Entry 5NC5 (X-ray diffraction, 3.20 A resolution); this record covers chains C and F of the 8 polymer chains in the assembly.

== Chain C ==
Name: Multidrug efflux pump subunit AcrB
Source organism: Escherichia coli K-12
UniProt: P31224 (ACRB_ECOLI); residue numbers follow UniProt; this construct covers 1-1049
Sequence (1049 residues; numbered 1 to 1049; the number before each row is that of its first residue):
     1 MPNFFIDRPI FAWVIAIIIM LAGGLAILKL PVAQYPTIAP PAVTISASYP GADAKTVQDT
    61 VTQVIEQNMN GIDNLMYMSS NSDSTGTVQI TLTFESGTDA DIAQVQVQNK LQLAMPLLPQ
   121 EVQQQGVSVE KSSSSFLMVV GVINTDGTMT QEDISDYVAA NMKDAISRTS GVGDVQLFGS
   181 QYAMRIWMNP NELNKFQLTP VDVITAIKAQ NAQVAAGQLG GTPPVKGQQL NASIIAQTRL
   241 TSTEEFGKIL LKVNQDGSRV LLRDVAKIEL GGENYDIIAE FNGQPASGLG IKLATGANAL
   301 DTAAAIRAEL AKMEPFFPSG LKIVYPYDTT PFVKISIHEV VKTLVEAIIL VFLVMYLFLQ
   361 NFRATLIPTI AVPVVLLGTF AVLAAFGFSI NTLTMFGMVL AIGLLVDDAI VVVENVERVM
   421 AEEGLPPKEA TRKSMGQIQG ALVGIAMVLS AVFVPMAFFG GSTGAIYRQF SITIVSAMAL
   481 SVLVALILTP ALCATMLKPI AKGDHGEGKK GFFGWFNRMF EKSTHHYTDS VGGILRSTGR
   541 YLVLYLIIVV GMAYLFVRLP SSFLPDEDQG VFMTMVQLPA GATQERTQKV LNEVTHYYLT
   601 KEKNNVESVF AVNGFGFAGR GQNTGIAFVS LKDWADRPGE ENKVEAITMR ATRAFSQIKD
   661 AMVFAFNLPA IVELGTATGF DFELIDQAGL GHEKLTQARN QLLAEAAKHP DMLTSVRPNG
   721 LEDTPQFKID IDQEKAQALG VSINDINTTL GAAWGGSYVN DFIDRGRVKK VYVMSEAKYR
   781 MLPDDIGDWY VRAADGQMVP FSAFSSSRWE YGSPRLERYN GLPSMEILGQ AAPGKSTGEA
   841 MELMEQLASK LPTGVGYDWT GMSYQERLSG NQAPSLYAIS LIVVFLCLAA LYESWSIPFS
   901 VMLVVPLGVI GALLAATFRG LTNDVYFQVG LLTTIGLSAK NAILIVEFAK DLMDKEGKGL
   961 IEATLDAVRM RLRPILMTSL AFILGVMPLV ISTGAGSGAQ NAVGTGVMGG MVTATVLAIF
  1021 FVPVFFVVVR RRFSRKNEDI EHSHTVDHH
Not modelled in the structure: 1034-1049
Swiss-Prot annotation at these positions:
  - mutagenesis: His526 (H526Y: Partially restores chloramphenicol resistance to an AcrZ G30R mutant)

== Chain F ==
Name: Multidrug efflux pump accessory protein AcrZ
Source organism: Escherichia coli O157:H7
UniProt: P0AAX1 (ACRZ_ECO57); numbering as in UniProt (aligned over 1-49)
Sequence (49 residues; row label = number of the first residue in the row):
     1 MLELLKSLVF AVIMVPVVMA IILGLIYGLG EVFNIFSGVG KKDQPGQNH
Not modelled in the structure: 38-49

== Interface between chain C and chain F ==
Pairs across the interface (39):
  Lys342(C) - Glu3(F)
  Lys342(C) - Leu4(F)
  Lys342(C) - Ser7(F)
  Glu346(C) - Ser7(F)
  Glu346(C) - Ala11(F)
  Leu350(C) - Ala11(F)  hydrophobic
  Leu350(C) - Val15(F)  hydrophobic
  Leu353(C) - Val12(F)  hydrophobic
  Leu353(C) - Val15(F)  hydrophobic
  Val354(C) - Val15(F)  hydrophobic
  Leu357(C) - Met19(F)  hydrophobic
  Phe358(C) - Met19(F)  hydrophobic
  Phe516(C) - Met19(F)  hydrophobic
  His526(C) - Tyr27(F)  hydrogen bond (side chain-backbone)
  His526(C) - Gly30(F)
  His526(C) - Glu31(F)  salt bridge
  Ser530(C) - Gly30(F)  hydrogen bond (side chain-backbone)
  Ser530(C) - Phe33(F)
  Ser530(C) - Asn34(F)  hydrogen bond
  Gly533(C) - Ser37(F)  hydrogen bond (backbone-side chain)
  Ile534(C) - Phe33(F)  hydrophobic
  Ile534(C) - Ser37(F)
  Ser537(C) - Ser37(F)
  Arg540(C) - Ser37(F)
  Tyr541(C) - Phe33(F)  hydrogen bond (side chain-backbone)
  Tyr541(C) - Phe36(F)
  Tyr541(C) - Ser37(F)
  Leu980(C) - Val18(F)  hydrophobic
  Leu980(C) - Ile22(F)  hydrophobic
  Leu984(C) - Val15(F)  hydrophobic
  Leu984(C) - Val18(F)  hydrophobic
  Met987(C) - Met14(F)  hydrophobic
  Val1016(C) - Ile26(F)  hydrophobic
  Val1016(C) - Leu29(F)  hydrophobic
  Ile1019(C) - Ile26(F)  hydrophobic
  Phe1020(C) - Ile26(F)
  Phe1020(C) - Leu29(F)  hydrophobic
  Phe1020(C) - Phe33(F)  hydrophobic
  Phe1021(C) - Phe33(F)  hydrophobic
Also at the interface, not in a pair above, chain C (32 interface residues in all): Glu339, Val345, Met519, Phe520, Ser523, Leu544, Leu976, Ile983, Val1012, Leu1017
Also at the interface, not in a pair above, chain F (21 interface residues in all): Leu23, Leu25

== In short ==
32 residues of chain C and 21 residues of chain F are in contact; the contacts include 5 hydrogen bonds and 1
salt bridge. Polar pairs include His526(C)-Glu31(F), His526(C)-Tyr27(F) and Ser530(C)-Gly30(F). Curated
annotation (UniProt) lists one mutagenesis site on chain C.
Here chain C is Multidrug efflux pump subunit AcrB (Escherichia coli K-12) and chain F is Multidrug efflux
pump accessory protein AcrZ (Escherichia coli O157:H7). Entry 5NC5 (Crystal structure of AcrBZ in complex with
antibiotic puromycin) was determined by X-ray diffraction together with 5O66, 5NG5 and 5V5S from the same
study.
